Entry 7WED (electron microscopy, 3.50 A resolution); this record covers chains E and L of the 3 polymer chains in the assembly.

== Chain E ==
Name: Spike protein S1
Source organism: Severe acute respiratory syndrome coronavirus 2
UniProt: P0DTC2 (SPIKE_SARS2); numbering as in UniProt (aligned over 330-530)
Amino-acid sequence (201 residues; row label = number of the first residue in the row):
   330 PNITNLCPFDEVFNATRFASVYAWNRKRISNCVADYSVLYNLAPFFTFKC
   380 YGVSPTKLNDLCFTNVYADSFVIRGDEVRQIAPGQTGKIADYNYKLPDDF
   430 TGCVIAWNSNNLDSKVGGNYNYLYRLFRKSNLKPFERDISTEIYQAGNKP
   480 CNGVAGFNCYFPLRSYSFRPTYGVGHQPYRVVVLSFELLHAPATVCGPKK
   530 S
Sequence notes: variant Asp339 (Gly in P0DTC2), Leu371 (Ser in P0DTC2), Pro373 (Ser in P0DTC2), Phe375 (Ser in P0DTC2), Asn477 (Ser in P0DTC2), Lys478 (Thr in P0DTC2), Ala484 (Glu in P0DTC2), Arg493 (Gln in P0DTC2), Ser496 (Gly in P0DTC2), Arg498 (Gln in P0DTC2), Tyr501 (Asn in P0DTC2), His505 (Tyr in P0DTC2)
UniProt features mapped onto this chain:
  - region: Arg403 to Asp405 (Integrin-binding motif), Asn448 to Phe456 (Immunodominant HLA epitope recognized by the CD8+)
  - glycosylation (N-linked (GlcNAc...) asparagine): Asn331 (complex), Asn343 (complex)
  - natural variant: Asp339 (G339D: In strain: Omicron/BA.1, Omicron/BA.2 and 4 more; this construct carries the variant), Arg346 (R346K: In strain: Mu/B.1.621; R346T: In strain: Omicron/BQ.1.1, Omicron/XBB.1.5 and 1 more), Leu368 (L368I: In strain: Omicron/XBB.1.5, Omicron/EG.5.1), Leu371 (S371L: In strain: Omicron/BA.1; this construct carries the variant), Pro373 (S373P: In strain: Omicron/BA.1, Omicron/BA.2 and 7 more; this construct carries the variant), Phe375 (S375F: In strain: Omicron/BA.1, Omicron/BA.2 and 7 more; this construct carries the variant), Thr376 (T376A: In strain: Omicron/BA.2, Omicron/BA.2.12.1 and 5 more), Asp405 (D405N: In strain: Omicron/BA.2, Omicron/BA.2.12.1 and 6 more), Arg408 (R408S: In strain: Omicron/BA.2, Omicron/BA.2.12.1 and 6 more), Lys417 (K417N: In strain: Beta/B.1.351, Omicron/BA.1 and 8 more; K417T: In strain: Gamma/P.1), Asn440 (N440K: In strain: Omicron/BA.1, Omicron/BA.2 and 7 more), Lys444 (K444T: In strain: Omicron/BQ.1.1), 16 further natural variant entries in UniProt
  - mutagenesis: Asn331 (N331Q: Reduced viral infectivity), Asn343 (N343Q: Reduced viral infectivity), Leu452 (L452R: Increased resistance to neutralizing antibodies. Decreases HLA binding to NF9 epitope. Increased binding affinity to human ACE2), Tyr453 (Y453F: Decreased HLA binding to NF9 epitope. Increased binding affinity to human ACE2), Ala475 (A475V: Increased resistance to neutralizing antibodies), Val483 (V483A: Increased resistance to neutralizing antibodies), Phe490 (F490L: Increased resistance to neutralizing antibodies and human covalescent sera neutralization), His519 (H519P: Increased resistance to human covalescent sera neutralization)
Disulfides: Cys336-Cys361, Cys379-Cys432, Cys391-Cys525, Cys480-Cys488
Reported in the primary citation:
  - conformationally variable residues (loop rearrangement): Thr470 to Phe490
  - mutagenesis - G446S: decreased binding to XGv289 (proposed by the authors, not directly observed)

== Chain L ==
Name: The light chain of Fab XGv347
Source organism: Homo sapiens
Notes: antibody fragment or engineered binder
Amino-acid sequence (107 residues; row label = number of the first residue in the row):
     1 EIVLTQSPGTLSLSPGDRATLSCRASQSVRISYLAWYQQKPGQAPRLLIS
    51 GSSSRATGIPDRFSASGSGTDFTLTISRLEPEDFAVYYCQQYANSPWTFG
   101 QGTKVEV
Disulfides: Cys23-Cys89

== Chain E / chain L interface ==
Pairs across the interface - 4 pairs, chain E then chain L:
  Lys478(E) - Ser32(L)
  Lys478(E) - Gly51(L)
  Phe486(E) - Tyr33(L)
  Phe486(E) - Trp97(L)  hydrophobic
Also at the interface, not in a pair above, chain E (4 interface residues in all): Pro479, Cys488
The authors on this interface:
  - epitope / paratope residues, chain L: Tyr33(L)

== Summary ==
Chain E and chain L each contribute 4 residues to their interface. Curated annotation (UniProt) lists 8
mutagenesis sites on chain E. The paper reports that G446S of chain E reduces binding to XGv289; the
epitope/paratope residue Tyr33(L).
Here chain E is Spike protein S1 (Severe acute respiratory syndrome coronavirus 2) and chain L is the light
chain of Fab XGv347 (Homo sapiens). Entry 7WED (SARS-CoV-2 Omicron variant spike RBD in complex with Fab
XGv347) was determined by electron microscopy (same publication as 7WE7, 7WE8, 7WE9, 7WEA, 7WEB, 7WEC and 3
further entries).
